Entry 4WHK (X-ray diffraction, 1.80 A resolution); this record covers chains A and B.

[Chain A]
Protein: Serine/threonine-protein kinase PLK1
Organism: Homo sapiens
Notes: EC 2.7.11.21
Reference sequence: P53350 (PLK1_HUMAN); residues 371-603 here = UniProt positions 371-603
Sequence (237 residues; each row starts with the number of its first residue):
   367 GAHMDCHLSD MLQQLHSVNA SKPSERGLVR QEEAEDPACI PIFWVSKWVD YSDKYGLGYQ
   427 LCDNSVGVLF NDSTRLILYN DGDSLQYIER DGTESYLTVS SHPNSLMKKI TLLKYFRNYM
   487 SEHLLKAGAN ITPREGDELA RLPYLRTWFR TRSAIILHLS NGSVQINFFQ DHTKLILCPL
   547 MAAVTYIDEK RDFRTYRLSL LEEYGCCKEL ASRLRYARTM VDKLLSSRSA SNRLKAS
Disordered / not traced: 367-372, 593-603
Differences from the reference sequence: expression tag (367-370)
UniProt features mapped onto this chain:
  - region: Ala493 to Arg507 (Linker), His538 to Lys540 (Important for interaction with phosphorylated proteins)
  - modified residue: Ser375 (Phosphoserine), Ser450 (Phosphoserine), Thr498 (Phosphothreonine)
  - cross-link: Lys492 (Glycyl lysine isopeptide (Lys-Gly) (interchain with G-Cter in ubiquitin))

[Chain B]
Protein: C6h5(ch2)8-derivatized peptide inhibitor
Sequence (5 residues; row label = number of the first residue in the row):
     1 XXSTX
Modified residues: YAC ((4Z)-6-oxo-6-phenylhex-4-enoic acid) at position 1, 56A (3-(8-phenyloctyl)-L-histidine) at position 2, NH2 (amino group) at position 5; Thr4 (phosphothreonine; TPO)

[Chain A / chain B interface]
Residue-residue contacts (19; chain A residue first):
  Lys413(A) - Ser3(B)
  Trp414(A) - YAC_1(B)
  Trp414(A) - 56A_2(B)
  Trp414(A) - Ser3(B)  hydrogen bond (backbone-backbone)
  Val415(A) - YAC_1(B)
  Asp416(A) - YAC_1(B)
  Tyr417(A) - 56A_2(B)
  Tyr421(A) - 56A_2(B)
  Leu478(A) - 56A_2(B)
  Tyr481(A) - 56A_2(B)
  Phe482(A) - 56A_2(B)
  Tyr485(A) - 56A_2(B)
  Leu490(A) - 56A_2(B)
  Leu490(A) - Ser3(B)
  Leu490(A) - Thr4(B)
  Leu490(A) - NH2_5(B)
  Leu491(A) - Thr4(B)  hydrogen bond (backbone-backbone)
  His538(A) - Thr4(B)
  Lys540(A) - Thr4(B)
Also at the interface, not in a pair above, chain A (16 interface residues in all): Asn533, Phe534

[Overview]
The interface between chain A and chain B involves 16 residues on one side and 5 on the other; the contacts
include 2 hydrogen bonds. The backbones hydrogen-bond at Trp414(A)-Ser3(B) and Leu491(A)-Thr4(B).
Chain A is Serine/threonine-protein kinase PLK1 (Homo sapiens) and chain B is C6h5(ch2)8-derivatized peptide
inhibitor; the structure, A New Class of Peptidomimetics Targeting the Polo-box Domain of Polo-like kinase 1,
was determined by X-ray diffraction (same publication as 4WHH and 4WHL).
